Entry 4XQ8 (X-ray diffraction, 2.80 A resolution); this record covers chains B and P of the 3 polymer chains in the assembly.

Chain B:
Molecule: DNA polymerase lambda
From: Homo sapiens
Notes: EC 2.7.7.7
UniProtKB: Q9UGP5 (DPOLL_HUMAN); numbering as in UniProt (aligned over 242-575)
Amino-acid sequence (334 residues; numbered 242 to 575; the number before each row is that of its first residue):
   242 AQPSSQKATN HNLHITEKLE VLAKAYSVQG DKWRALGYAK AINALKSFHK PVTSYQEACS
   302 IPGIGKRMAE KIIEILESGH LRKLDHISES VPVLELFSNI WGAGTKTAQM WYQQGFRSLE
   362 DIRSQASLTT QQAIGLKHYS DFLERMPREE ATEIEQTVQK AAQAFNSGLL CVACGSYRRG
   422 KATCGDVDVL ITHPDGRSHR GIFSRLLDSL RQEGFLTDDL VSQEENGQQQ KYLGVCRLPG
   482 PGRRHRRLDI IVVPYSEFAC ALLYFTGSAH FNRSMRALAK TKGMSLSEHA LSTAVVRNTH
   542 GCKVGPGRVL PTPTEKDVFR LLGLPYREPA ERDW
Disordered / not traced: 242-328

Chain P:
Molecule: 6-nt DNA strand
Sequence (6 nucleotides; numbered 1 to 6; the number before each row is that of its first residue):
     1 CAGTAC

Interface between chain B and chain P:
Pairs across the interface (27; chain B residue first):
  Ile341(B) - DT4(P)  phosphate contact
  Trp342(B) - DT4(P)  phosphate contact
  Trp342(B) - DA5(P)  hydrogen bond to the phosphate
  Gly343(B) - DG3(P)  phosphate contact
  Gly343(B) - DT4(P)  hydrogen bond to the phosphate
  Ala344(B) - DG3(P)  phosphate contact
  Ala344(B) - DT4(P)  phosphate contact
  Gly345(B) - DG3(P)  hydrogen bond to the phosphate
  Thr346(B) - DG3(P)  hydrogen bond to the phosphate
  Lys347(B) - DA2(P)  phosphate contact
  Lys347(B) - DG3(P)  hydrogen bond to the phosphate
  Thr348(B) - DG3(P)  hydrogen bond to the phosphate
  Arg420(B) - DC6(P)  phosphate contact
  Asp427(B) - DC6(P)  phosphate contact
  Asp429(B) - DA5(P)  phosphate contact
  Asp429(B) - DC6(P)  phosphate contact
  Leu474(B) - DA5(P)  sugar contact
  Arg488(B) - DA5(P)  salt bridge to the phosphate
  Asp490(B) - DA5(P)  phosphate contact
  Tyr505(B) - DA5(P)  hydrogen bond to the base
  Tyr505(B) - DC6(P)  sugar contact
  Phe506(B) - DC6(P)  sugar contact
  Thr507(B) - DC6(P)  phosphate contact
  Gly508(B) - DC6(P)  sugar contact
  Ser509(B) - DC6(P)  sugar contact
  Ala510(B) - DC6(P)  base contact
  Asn513(B) - DC6(P)  hydrogen bond to the base
Interface residues without a listed pair, chain B (23 interface residues in all): Gly416, Lys472

Overview:
Chain B and chain P form an interface of 23 and 5 residues respectively, with 8 hydrogen bonds and 1 salt
bridge. Polar pairs include Tyr505(B)-DA5(P), Asn513(B)-DC6(P) and Trp342(B)-DA5(P).
Chain B is DNA polymerase lambda (Homo sapiens) and chain P is a 6-nt DNA strand; the structure, Human DNA
polymerase lambda- MgdATP binary complex and complex with 6 paired DNA, was determined by X-ray diffraction
(same publication as 4XRH, 5CA7, 5CHG, 5CJ7, 5CR0, 5CWR, 5DDM and 5DKW).
